Entry 3LYZ (X-ray diffraction, 2.00 A resolution); this record covers chain A.

# Chain A
Molecule: Hen egg white lysozyme
From: Gallus gallus
Notes: EC 3.2.1.17
UniProt: P00698 (LYSC_CHICK); residues 1-129 here correspond to UniProt positions 19-147 (UniProt number = residue number + 18)
Sequence (129 residues; numbered 1 to 129; the number before each row is that of its first residue):
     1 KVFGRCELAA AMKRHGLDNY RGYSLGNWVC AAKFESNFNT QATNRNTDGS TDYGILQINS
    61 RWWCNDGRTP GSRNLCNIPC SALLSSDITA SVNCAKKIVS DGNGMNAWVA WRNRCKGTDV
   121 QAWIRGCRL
Disulfide bonds: C6-C127, C30-C115, C64-C80, C76-C94
UniProt features mapped onto this chain:
  - active site: E35, D52
  - binding site (substrate): D101

# Overview
From UniProt: active-site residues E35 and D52 and substrate-binding residue D101.
Chain A is Hen egg white lysozyme (Gallus gallus); the structure, Real-space refinement of the structure of
hen egg-white lysozyme, was determined by X-ray diffraction together with 1LYZ, 2LYZ, 4LYZ, 5LYZ and 6LYZ from
the same study.
